1ICU - chains A and B; structure by X-ray diffraction, 1.80 A resolution.

[Chain A (and B)]
Name: Oxygen-insensitive nad(p)h nitroreductase
From: Escherichia coli
Notes: EC 1.6.99.7; chain B of this document is another copy of the same molecule, construct and numbering; everything in this record applies to it too
UniProtKB: P38489 (NFNB_ECOLI); residue numbers follow UniProt; this construct covers 1-217
Chain sequence (217 residues; row label = number of the first residue in the row):
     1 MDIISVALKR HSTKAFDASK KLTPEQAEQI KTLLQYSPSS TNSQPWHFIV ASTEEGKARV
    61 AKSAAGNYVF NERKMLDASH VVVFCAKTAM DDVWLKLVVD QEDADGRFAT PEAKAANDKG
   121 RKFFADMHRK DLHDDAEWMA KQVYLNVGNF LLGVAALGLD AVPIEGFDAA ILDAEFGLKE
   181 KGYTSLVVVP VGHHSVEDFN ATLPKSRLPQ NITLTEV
Disordered / not traced: 1 (chain B: fully traced)
Ligand contacts:
  - FMN (flavin mononucleotide), molecule 1: Arg-10, His-11, Ser-12, Lys-14, Phe-70, Asn-71, Lys-74, Tyr-144, Val-162, Pro-163, Ile-164, Glu-165, Gly-166, Asn-200, Lys-205, Arg-207
  - FMN, molecule 2: Pro-38, Ser-39, Ser-40, Thr-41, Asn-42, Gln-142, Leu-145
  - nicotinic acid (NIO), molecule 1: Ser-40, Thr-41, Phe-124
  - nicotinic acid (NIO), molecule 2: Phe-70, Glu-165, Gly-166

[Chain A / chain B interface]
Contacting residue pairs - 143 pairs, chain A then chain B:
  Ile-3(A) / Gly-153(B)
  Ile-3(A) / Ala-156(B)  hydrophobic
  Ile-3(A) / Leu-157(B)  hydrophobic
  Ile-4(A) / Gln-29(B)
  Ile-4(A) / Thr-32(B)
  Ile-4(A) / Leu-33(B)  hydrophobic
  Leu-8(A) / Tyr-36(B)  hydrophobic
  Arg-10(A) / Pro-38(B)
  Gln-29(A) / Asp-2(B)
  Gln-29(A) / Ile-4(B)
  Lys-31(A) / Gln-210(B)
  Lys-31(A) / Leu-214(B)
  Lys-31(A) / Glu-216(B)  salt bridge
  Thr-32(A) / Ile-4(B)
  Gln-35(A) / Arg-207(B)
  Gln-35(A) / Leu-208(B)
  Gln-35(A) / Gln-210(B)  hydrogen bond
  Tyr-36(A) / Leu-8(B)  hydrophobic
  Tyr-36(A) / Lys-205(B)
  Tyr-36(A) / Arg-207(B)  hydrogen bond (backbone-side chain)
  Ser-37(A) / Arg-207(B)  hydrogen bond (backbone-side chain)
  Pro-38(A) / Leu-151(B)  hydrophobic
  Pro-38(A) / Arg-207(B)
  Ser-40(A) / Glu-165(B)  hydrogen bond
  Asn-42(A) / Ser-206(B)  hydrogen bond (side chain-backbone)
  Asn-42(A) / Arg-207(B)
  Gln-44(A) / Arg-207(B)
  Gln-44(A) / Leu-208(B)
  His-47(A) / Ile-212(B)
  His-47(A) / Thr-213(B)  hydrogen bond (side chain-backbone)
  His-47(A) / Leu-214(B)
  His-47(A) / Thr-215(B)  hydrogen bond
  Phe-48(A) / Thr-213(B)  hydrogen bond (backbone-backbone)
  Phe-48(A) / Leu-214(B)
  Phe-48(A) / Thr-215(B)  hydrogen bond (backbone-backbone)
  Ile-49(A) / Thr-215(B)
  Ile-49(A) / Val-217(B)  hydrophobic
  Val-50(A) / Leu-214(B)  hydrophobic
  Val-50(A) / Thr-215(B)  hydrogen bond (backbone-backbone)
  Val-50(A) / Glu-216(B)
  Val-50(A) / Val-217(B)  hydrogen bond (backbone-backbone)
  Ala-51(A) / Val-217(B)
  Ser-52(A) / Val-217(B)  hydrogen bond (backbone-backbone)
  Thr-53(A) / Val-217(B)  hydrogen bond (side chain-backbone)
  Gly-56(A) / Val-217(B)
  Asn-67(A) / Phe-123(B)
  Tyr-68(A) / Phe-124(B)  hydrophobic
  Tyr-68(A) / Met-127(B)
  Trp-94(A) / Leu-208(B)  hydrophobic
  Leu-97(A) / Leu-208(B)  hydrophobic
  Gln-101(A) / Ser-206(B)
  Gln-101(A) / Arg-207(B)
  Gln-101(A) / Pro-209(B)
  Glu-102(A) / Ser-206(B)
  Asp-105(A) / Pro-204(B)
  Asp-105(A) / Ser-206(B)  hydrogen bond
  Asp-105(A) / Arg-207(B)
  Gly-106(A) / Pro-204(B)
  Arg-107(A) / Asn-200(B)  hydrogen bond
  Arg-107(A) / Leu-203(B)
  Arg-107(A) / Pro-204(B)  hydrogen bond (side chain-backbone)
  Arg-107(A) / Ser-206(B)
  Phe-123(A) / Asn-67(B)
  Phe-124(A) / Tyr-68(B)  hydrophobic
  Met-127(A) / Tyr-68(B)
  Glu-137(A) / Glu-137(B)
  Trp-138(A) / Glu-165(B)  hydrogen bond
  Ala-140(A) / Lys-141(B)
  Lys-141(A) / Ala-140(B)
  Lys-141(A) / Tyr-144(B)
  Gln-142(A) / Glu-165(B)  hydrogen bond
  Tyr-144(A) / Lys-141(B)
  Tyr-144(A) / Gln-142(B)
  Tyr-144(A) / Leu-145(B)
  Leu-145(A) / Tyr-144(B)
  Leu-145(A) / Val-147(B)  hydrophobic
  Leu-145(A) / Gly-148(B)
  Val-147(A) / Leu-145(B)  hydrophobic
  Gly-148(A) / Leu-145(B)
  Gly-148(A) / Gly-148(B)
  Gly-148(A) / Asn-149(B)
  Asn-149(A) / Gly-148(B)
  Asn-149(A) / Asn-149(B)
  Asn-149(A) / Leu-152(B)
  Leu-152(A) / Asn-149(B)
  Leu-152(A) / Gly-153(B)
  Gly-153(A) / Ile-3(B)
  Gly-153(A) / Leu-152(B)
  Ala-156(A) / Ile-3(B)  hydrophobic
  Leu-157(A) / Ile-3(B)  hydrophobic
  Leu-157(A) / Ile-4(B)  hydrophobic
  Glu-165(A) / Ser-40(B)  hydrogen bond
  Glu-165(A) / Trp-138(B)  hydrogen bond
  Glu-165(A) / Gln-142(B)  hydrogen bond
  Leu-186(A) / Lys-141(B)
  Asn-200(A) / Arg-107(B)  hydrogen bond
  Leu-203(A) / Arg-107(B)
  Pro-204(A) / Asp-105(B)
  Pro-204(A) / Gly-106(B)
  Pro-204(A) / Arg-107(B)  hydrogen bond (backbone-side chain)
  Lys-205(A) / Tyr-36(B)
  Ser-206(A) / Asn-42(B)  hydrogen bond (backbone-side chain)
  Ser-206(A) / Gln-101(B)
  Ser-206(A) / Glu-102(B)
  Ser-206(A) / Asp-105(B)  hydrogen bond
  Ser-206(A) / Arg-107(B)
  Arg-207(A) / Gln-35(B)
  Arg-207(A) / Tyr-36(B)  hydrogen bond (side chain-backbone)
  Arg-207(A) / Ser-37(B)  hydrogen bond (side chain-backbone)
  Arg-207(A) / Pro-38(B)
  Arg-207(A) / Asn-42(B)
  Arg-207(A) / Gln-44(B)
  Arg-207(A) / Gln-101(B)
  Arg-207(A) / Asp-105(B)
  Leu-208(A) / Gln-35(B)  hydrogen bond (backbone-side chain)
  Leu-208(A) / Gln-44(B)  hydrogen bond (backbone-side chain)
  Leu-208(A) / Trp-94(B)  hydrophobic
  Leu-208(A) / Leu-97(B)  hydrophobic
  Leu-208(A) / Val-98(B)  hydrophobic
  Leu-208(A) / Gln-101(B)
  Pro-209(A) / Gln-101(B)
  Gln-210(A) / Lys-31(B)
  Gln-210(A) / Gln-35(B)
  Ile-212(A) / His-47(B)  hydrogen bond (backbone-side chain)
  Ile-212(A) / Trp-94(B)  hydrophobic
  Thr-213(A) / His-47(B)  hydrogen bond (backbone-side chain)
  Thr-213(A) / Phe-48(B)  hydrogen bond (backbone-backbone)
  Leu-214(A) / Lys-31(B)
  Leu-214(A) / His-47(B)
  Leu-214(A) / Phe-48(B)
  Leu-214(A) / Val-50(B)  hydrophobic
  Thr-215(A) / His-47(B)  hydrogen bond
  Thr-215(A) / Phe-48(B)  hydrogen bond (backbone-backbone)
  Thr-215(A) / Ile-49(B)
  Thr-215(A) / Val-50(B)  hydrogen bond (backbone-backbone)
  Glu-216(A) / Lys-31(B)  salt bridge
  Glu-216(A) / Val-50(B)
  Val-217(A) / Ile-49(B)  hydrophobic
  Val-217(A) / Val-50(B)  hydrogen bond (backbone-backbone)
  Val-217(A) / Ala-51(B)
  Val-217(A) / Ser-52(B)  hydrogen bond (backbone-backbone)
  Val-217(A) / Thr-53(B)  hydrogen bond (backbone-side chain)
  Val-217(A) / Gly-56(B)
Also at the interface, not in a pair above, chain A (74 interface residues in all): Ala-7, Glu-28, Leu-33, Leu-34, Trp-46, Phe-70, Val-98, Leu-151, Phe-176
Also at the interface, not in a pair above, chain B (75 interface residues in all): Ala-7, Arg-10, Glu-28, Leu-34, Trp-46, Phe-70, Phe-176, Leu-186

[Summary]
74 residues of chain A and 75 residues of chain B are in contact; the contacts include 38 hydrogen bonds and 2
salt bridges. Among the polar pairs are Lys-31(A)/Glu-216(B), Gln-35(A)/Gln-210(B) and Tyr-36(A)/Arg-207(B).
Bound to chain A: flavin mononucleotide and nicotinic acid.
Chain A and chain B are both Oxygen-insensitive nad(p)h nitroreductase (Escherichia coli); the structure, The
structure of escherichia coli nitroreductase complexed with nicotinic acid, was determined by X-ray
diffraction, deposited together with 1ICR and 1ICV.
